PDB entry 6P1H | electron microscopy, 3.20 A resolution | chains A and P of the 5 polymer chains in the assembly

# Chain A
Name: DNA polymerase delta catalytic subunit
Source organism: Saccharomyces cerevisiae (strain ATCC 204508 / S288c)
Notes: EC 2.7.7.7
UniProt: P15436 (DPOD_YEAST); numbering as in UniProt (aligned over 1-1097)
Sequence (1119 residues; each row starts with the number of its first residue; numbers below 1 keep their minus sign (Met-21 is residue -21)):
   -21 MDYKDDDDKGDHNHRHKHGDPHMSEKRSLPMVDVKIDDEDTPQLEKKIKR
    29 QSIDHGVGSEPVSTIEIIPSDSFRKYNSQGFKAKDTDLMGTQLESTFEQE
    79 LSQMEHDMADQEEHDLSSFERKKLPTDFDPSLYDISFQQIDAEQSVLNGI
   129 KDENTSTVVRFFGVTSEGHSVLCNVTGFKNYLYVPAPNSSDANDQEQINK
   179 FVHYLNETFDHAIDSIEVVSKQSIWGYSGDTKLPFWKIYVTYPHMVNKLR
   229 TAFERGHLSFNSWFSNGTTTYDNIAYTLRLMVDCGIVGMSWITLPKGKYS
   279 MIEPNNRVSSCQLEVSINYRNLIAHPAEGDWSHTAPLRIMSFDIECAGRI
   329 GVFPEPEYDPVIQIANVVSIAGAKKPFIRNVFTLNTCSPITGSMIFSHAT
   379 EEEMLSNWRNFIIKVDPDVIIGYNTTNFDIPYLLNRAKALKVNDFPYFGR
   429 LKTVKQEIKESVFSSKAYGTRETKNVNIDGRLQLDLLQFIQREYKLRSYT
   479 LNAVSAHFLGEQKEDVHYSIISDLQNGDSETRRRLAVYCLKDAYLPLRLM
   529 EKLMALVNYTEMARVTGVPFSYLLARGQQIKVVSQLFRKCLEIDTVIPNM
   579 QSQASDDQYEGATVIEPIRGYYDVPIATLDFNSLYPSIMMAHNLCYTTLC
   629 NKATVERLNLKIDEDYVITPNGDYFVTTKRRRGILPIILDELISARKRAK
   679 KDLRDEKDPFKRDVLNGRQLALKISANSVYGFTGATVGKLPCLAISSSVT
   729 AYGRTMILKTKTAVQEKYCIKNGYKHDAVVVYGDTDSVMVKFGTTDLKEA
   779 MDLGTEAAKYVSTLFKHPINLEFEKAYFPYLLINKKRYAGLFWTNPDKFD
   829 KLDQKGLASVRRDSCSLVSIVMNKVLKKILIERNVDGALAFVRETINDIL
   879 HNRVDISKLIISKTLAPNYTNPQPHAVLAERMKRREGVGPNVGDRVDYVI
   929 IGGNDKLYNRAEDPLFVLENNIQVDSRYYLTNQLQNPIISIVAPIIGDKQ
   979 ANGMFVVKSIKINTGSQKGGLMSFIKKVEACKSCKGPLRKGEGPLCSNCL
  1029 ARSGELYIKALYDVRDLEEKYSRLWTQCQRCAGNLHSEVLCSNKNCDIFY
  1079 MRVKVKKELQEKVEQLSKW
Not modelled in the structure: -21 to 93, 985-1029
Sequence notes: initiating methionine (-21); expression tag (-20 to 0)
Ion coordination: Ca2+ site 1 near Asp321 (its only coordinating residue here); Ca2+ site 2: Asp608, Phe609, Asp764 (together with 2'-deoxycytidine-5'-triphosphate); Ca2+ site 3: Asp608, Glu800; 4Fe-4S cluster Fe: Cys1056, Cys1059, Cys1069, Cys1074
Ligand contacts:
  - 2'-deoxycytidine-5'-triphosphate (DCP): Asp608, Phe609, Asn610, Ser611, Leu612, Tyr613, Pro614, Arg674, Lys701, Ile702, Asn705, Tyr708, Thr763, Asp764
  - 4Fe-4S cluster (SF4): Lys491, Glu492, Cys1056, Cys1059, Ala1060, Val1067, Cys1069, Asn1071, Cys1074, Ile1076, Phe1077, Arg1080
From the paper describing this entry:
  - Ca2+ coordination: Asp608, Asp764
  - catalytic residues: Asp608, Asp764
  - 4Fe-4S cluster coordination: Cys1056, Cys1059, Cys1069, Cys1074
  - binding site for 4Fe-4S cluster: Arg1080
  - conformationally variable residues (order/disorder transition): Gln490 to Ser497

# Chain P
Molecule: 30-nt DNA strand
Sequence (30 nucleotides; numbered 1 to 30; the number before each row is that of its first residue):
     1 TAATGGTAGGGGAGGAAATTCCTCCCCTAC
Not modelled in the structure: 1-18

# Interface between chain A and chain P
Pairs across the interface (32; chain A residue first):
  Lys473(A) - DT28(P)  salt bridge to the phosphate
  Asp762(A) - DC30(P)  sugar contact
  Thr763(A) - DC30(P)  sugar contact
  Asp764(A) - DC30(P)  sugar contact
  Lys814(A) - DA29(P)  base contact
  Tyr816(A) - DC30(P)  hydrogen bond to the phosphate
  Lys833(A) - DA29(P)  phosphate contact
  Lys833(A) - DC30(P)  salt bridge to the phosphate
  Gly834(A) - DT28(P)  phosphate contact
  Gly834(A) - DA29(P)  hydrogen bond to the phosphate
  Val838(A) - DT28(P)  phosphate contact
  Val838(A) - DA29(P)  phosphate contact
  Arg839(A) - DC26(P)  hydrogen bond to the base
  Arg839(A) - DC27(P)  sugar contact
  Arg839(A) - DT28(P)  sugar contact
  Arg840(A) - DC27(P)  phosphate contact
  Arg840(A) - DT28(P)  salt bridge to the phosphate
  Asp841(A) - DC27(P)  sugar contact
  Ser890(A) - DC27(P)  phosphate contact
  Lys891(A) - DC26(P)  sugar contact
  Lys891(A) - DC27(P)  phosphate contact
  Thr892(A) - DC26(P)  phosphate contact
  Thr892(A) - DC27(P)  hydrogen bond to the phosphate
  Ala894(A) - DC26(P)  phosphate contact
  Tyr897(A) - DC25(P)  phosphate contact
  Tyr897(A) - DC26(P)  hydrogen bond to the phosphate
  Thr898(A) - DC25(P)  hydrogen bond to the phosphate
  Asn899(A) - DC24(P)  sugar contact
  Asn899(A) - DC25(P)  hydrogen bond to the phosphate
  Gln901(A) - DC25(P)  sugar contact
  His903(A) - DC26(P)  salt bridge to the phosphate
  Arg923(A) - DC27(P)  salt bridge to the phosphate
Interface residues without a listed pair, chain A (23 interface residues in all): Gln832

# In short
The interface between chain A and chain P involves 23 residues on one side and 7 on the other, with 7 hydrogen
bonds and 5 salt bridges. Polar pairs include Arg839(A)-DC26(P), Tyr816(A)-DC30(P) and Gly834(A)-DA29(P).
Chain A binds 4Fe-4S cluster and 2'-deoxycytidine-5'-triphosphate. From the paper: catalytic residues
Asp608(A) and Asp764(A); a binding site for 4Fe-4S cluster at Arg1080(A).
Chain A is DNA polymerase delta catalytic subunit (Saccharomyces cerevisiae (strain ATCC 204508 / S288c)) and
chain P is a 30-nt DNA strand; the structure, Cryo-EM Structure of DNA Polymerase Delta Holoenzyme, was
determined by electron microscopy.
